PDB entry 8HWT | electron microscopy, 2.91 A resolution | chains A and H of the 5 polymer chains in the assembly

== Chain A ==
Protein: Spike protein S2'
From: Severe acute respiratory syndrome coronavirus 2
UniProtKB: P0DTC2 (SPIKE_SARS2); residue numbers follow UniProt; this construct covers 319-541
Sequence (223 residues; row label = number of the first residue in the row):
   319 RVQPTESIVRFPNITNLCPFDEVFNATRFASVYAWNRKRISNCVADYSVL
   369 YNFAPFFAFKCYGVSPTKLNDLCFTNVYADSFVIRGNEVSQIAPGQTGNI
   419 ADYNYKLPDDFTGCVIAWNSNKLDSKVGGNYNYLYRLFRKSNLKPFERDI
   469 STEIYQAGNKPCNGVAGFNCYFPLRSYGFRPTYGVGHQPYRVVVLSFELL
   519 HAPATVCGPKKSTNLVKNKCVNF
Disordered / not traced: 319-332, 518-523, 528-541
Differences from the reference sequence: variant D339 (Gly in P0DTC2), F371 (Ser in P0DTC2), P373 (Ser in P0DTC2), F375 (Ser in P0DTC2), A376 (Thr in P0DTC2), N405 (Asp in P0DTC2), S408 (Arg in P0DTC2), N417 (Lys in P0DTC2), K440 (Asn in P0DTC2), N477 (Ser in P0DTC2), K478 (Thr in P0DTC2), A484 (Glu in P0DTC2), R493 (Gln in P0DTC2), R498 (Gln in P0DTC2), Y501 (Asn in P0DTC2), H505 (Tyr in P0DTC2)
Swiss-Prot annotation at these positions:
  - region: N448 to F456 (Immunodominant HLA epitope recognized by the CD8+)
  - glycosylation: T323 (O-linked (GalNAc) threonine), S325 (O-linked (HexNAc...) serine), N331 (N-linked (GlcNAc...) (complex) asparagine), N343 (N-linked (GlcNAc...) (complex) asparagine)
  - natural variant: D339 (G339D: In strain: Omicron/BA.1, Omicron/BA.2 and 4 more; this construct carries the variant), R346 (R346K: In strain: Mu/B.1.621; R346T: In strain: Omicron/BQ.1.1, Omicron/XBB.1.5 and 1 more), L368 (L368I: In strain: Omicron/XBB.1.5, Omicron/EG.5.1), F371 (S371F: In strain: Omicron/BA.2, Omicron/BA.2.12.1 and 6 more; this construct carries the variant), P373 (S373P: In strain: Omicron/BA.1, Omicron/BA.2 and 7 more; this construct carries the variant), F375 (S375F: In strain: Omicron/BA.1, Omicron/BA.2 and 7 more; this construct carries the variant), A376 (T376A: In strain: Omicron/BA.2, Omicron/BA.2.12.1 and 5 more; this construct carries the variant), N405 (D405N: In strain: Omicron/BA.2, Omicron/BA.2.12.1 and 6 more; this construct carries the variant), S408 (R408S: In strain: Omicron/BA.2, Omicron/BA.2.12.1 and 6 more; this construct carries the variant), N417 (K417N: In strain: Beta/B.1.351, Omicron/BA.1 and 8 more; this construct carries the variant), K440 (N440K: In strain: Omicron/BA.1, Omicron/BA.2 and 7 more; this construct carries the variant), K444 (K444T: In strain: Omicron/BQ.1.1), 16 further natural variant entries in UniProt
  - mutagenesis: N331 (N331Q: Reduced viral infectivity), N343 (N343Q: Reduced viral infectivity), L452 (L452R: Increased resistance to neutralizing antibodies. Decreases HLA binding to NF9 epitope. Increased binding affinity to human ACE2), Y453 (Y453F: Decreased HLA binding to NF9 epitope. Increased binding affinity to human ACE2), A475 (A475V: Increased resistance to neutralizing antibodies), V483 (V483A: Increased resistance to neutralizing antibodies), F490 (F490L: Increased resistance to neutralizing antibodies and human covalescent sera neutralization), H519 (H519P: Increased resistance to human covalescent sera neutralization)
Disulfide bonds: C336-C361, C379-C432, C391-C525, C480-C488

== Chain H ==
Protein: BD-604 heavy chain
From: Homo sapiens
Sequence (229 residues; numbered 1 to 229; the number before each row is that of its first residue):
     1 EVQLVESGGGLIQPGGSLRLSCAASGIIVSSNYMTWVRQAPGKGLEWVSV
    51 IYSGGSTFYADSVKGRFTISRDNSKNTLYLQMSSLRAEDTAVYYCARDLG
   101 PYGMDVWGQGTTVTVSSASTKGPSVFPLAPSSKSTSGGTAALGCLVKDYF
   151 PEPVTVSWNSGALTSGVHTFPAVLQSSGLYSLSSVVTVPSSSLGTQTYIC
   201 NVNHKPSNTKVDKRVEPKSCDKTHTCPPC
Disordered / not traced: 220-229
Disulfide bonds: C22-C95, C144-C200

== Interface between chain A and chain H ==
Pairs across the interface - 27 pairs, chain A then chain H:
  D420(A) with S56(H), hydrogen bond
  Y421(A) with Y33(H); Y52(H); S53(H); G54(H)
  L455(A) with Y33(H), hydrogen bond (backbone-side chain); P101(H)
  R457(A) with S53(H), hydrogen bond (backbone-side chain)
  K458(A) with S31(H); S53(H)
  N460(A) with G54(H)
  Y473(A) with S31(H), hydrogen bond (side chain-backbone); S53(H)
  Q474(A) with S31(H)
  A475(A) with I28(H); S31(H); N32(H)
  G476(A) with G26(H); I28(H)
  N477(A) with G26(H)
  F486(A) with R97(H)
  N487(A) with G26(H), hydrogen bond (side chain-backbone); R97(H), hydrogen bond
  Y489(A) with R97(H), hydrogen bond; L99(H)
  R493(A) with P101(H); Y102(H)
Interface residues without a listed pair, chain A (20 interface residues in all): T415, G416, N417, F456, S459
Interface residues without a listed pair, chain H (17 interface residues in all): V2, I27, F58, D105

== Summary ==
Chain A and chain H form an interface of 20 and 17 residues respectively; the contacts include 7 hydrogen
bonds. Polar pairs include D420(A)-S56(H), L455(A)-Y33(H) and R457(A)-S53(H). Curated annotation (UniProt)
lists 8 mutagenesis sites on chain A.
Chain A is Spike protein S2' (Severe acute respiratory syndrome coronavirus 2) and chain H is BD-604 heavy
chain (Homo sapiens); the structure, SARS-CoV-2 Omicron BA.2 RBD complexed with BD-604 and S304 Fab, was
determined by electron microscopy.
